PDB entry 8JAU | electron microscopy, 3.22 A resolution | chains A and D of the 10 polymer chains in the assembly

[Chain A]
Name: Amyloid protein-binding protein 2
From: Homo sapiens
UniProt: Q92624 (APBP2_HUMAN); residues 1-585 here = UniProt positions 1-585
Chain sequence (585 residues; row label = number of the first residue in the row):
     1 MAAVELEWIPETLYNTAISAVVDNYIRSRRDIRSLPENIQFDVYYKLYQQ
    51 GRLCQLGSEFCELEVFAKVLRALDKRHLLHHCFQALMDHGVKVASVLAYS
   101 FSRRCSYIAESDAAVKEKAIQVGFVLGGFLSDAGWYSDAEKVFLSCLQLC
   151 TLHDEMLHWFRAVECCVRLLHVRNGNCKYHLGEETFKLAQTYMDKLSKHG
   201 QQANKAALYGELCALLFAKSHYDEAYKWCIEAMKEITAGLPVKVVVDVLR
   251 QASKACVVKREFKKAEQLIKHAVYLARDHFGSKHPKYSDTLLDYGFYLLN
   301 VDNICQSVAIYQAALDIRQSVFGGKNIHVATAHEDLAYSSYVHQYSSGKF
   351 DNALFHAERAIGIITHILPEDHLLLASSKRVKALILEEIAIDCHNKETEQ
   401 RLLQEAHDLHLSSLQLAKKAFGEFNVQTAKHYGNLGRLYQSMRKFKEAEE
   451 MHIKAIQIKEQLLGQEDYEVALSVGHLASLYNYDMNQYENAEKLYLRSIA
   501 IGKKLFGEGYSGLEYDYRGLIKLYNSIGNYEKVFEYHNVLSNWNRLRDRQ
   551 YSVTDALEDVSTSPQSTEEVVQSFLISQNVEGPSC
Disordered / not traced: 1-7, 579-585
Ion coordination: Zn2+: Cys54, His89 (shared with 2 residues of chain B)

[Chain D]
Name: Elongin-C
From: Homo sapiens
UniProt: Q15369 (ELOC_HUMAN); residue numbers follow UniProt; this construct covers 17-112
Chain sequence (96 residues; each row starts with the number of its first residue):
    17 MYVKLISSDGHEFIVKREHALTSGTIKAMLSGPGQFAENETNEVNFREIP
    67 SHVLSKVCMYFTYKVRYTNSSTEIPEFPIAPEIALELLMAANFLDC

[Interface between chain A and chain D]
Residue-residue contacts (39):
  Trp8(A) - Asn85(D)
  Trp8(A) - Ser86(D)  hydrogen bond (backbone-backbone)
  Trp8(A) - Ser87(D)  hydrogen bond (side chain-backbone)
  Trp8(A) - Thr88(D)
  Pro10(A) - Lys80(D)  hydrogen bond (backbone-side chain)
  Pro10(A) - Tyr83(D)
  Pro10(A) - Thr84(D)
  Pro10(A) - Ile90(D)  hydrophobic
  Glu11(A) - Tyr76(D)  hydrogen bond (backbone-side chain)
  Thr12(A) - Tyr76(D)
  Thr12(A) - Cys112(D)
  Leu13(A) - Tyr76(D)  hydrogen bond (backbone-side chain)
  Leu13(A) - Phe93(D)  hydrophobic
  Leu13(A) - Ile95(D)  hydrophobic
  Leu13(A) - Leu103(D)  hydrophobic
  Leu13(A) - Ala107(D)
  Leu13(A) - Cys112(D)  hydrogen bond (backbone-backbone)
  Tyr14(A) - Leu104(D)  hydrophobic
  Tyr14(A) - Ala107(D)
  Tyr14(A) - Cys112(D)
  Thr16(A) - Phe93(D)
  Thr16(A) - Ile95(D)
  Ala17(A) - Ile95(D)
  Ala17(A) - Leu103(D)
  Ala17(A) - Leu104(D)  hydrophobic
  Ile18(A) - Leu104(D)  hydrophobic
  Ala20(A) - Ile95(D)  hydrophobic
  Ala20(A) - Ala100(D)  hydrophobic
  Val21(A) - Ala100(D)
  Val21(A) - Leu101(D)  hydrophobic
  Val21(A) - Leu104(D)  hydrophobic
  Asn24(A) - Pro97(D)
  Asp31(A) - Leu101(D)
  Leu35(A) - Leu101(D)  hydrophobic
  Leu35(A) - Met105(D)  hydrophobic
  Asn38(A) - Asn108(D)  hydrogen bond
  Ile39(A) - Leu104(D)  hydrophobic
  Ile39(A) - Asn108(D)
  Val43(A) - Leu104(D)  hydrophobic
Also at the interface, not in a pair above, chain A (21 interface residues in all): Ile9, Arg27, Ile32, Pro36
Also at the interface, not in a pair above, chain D (23 interface residues in all): Val73, Tyr79, Glu89

[Summary]
The interface between chain A and chain D involves 21 residues on one side and 23 on the other; the contacts
include 7 hydrogen bonds. Among the polar pairs are Trp8(A)-Ser87(D), Pro10(A)-Lys80(D) and Glu11(A)-Tyr76(D).
The Zn2+ site is built by Cys54(A) and His89(A).
Here chain A is Amyloid protein-binding protein 2 and chain D is Elongin-C, both from Homo sapiens. Entry 8JAU
(Structure of CRL2APPBP2 bound with the C-degron of MRPL28 (dimer)) was determined by electron microscopy
(same publication as 8JAL and 8JAR).
